6CFW - chains C and B of the 14 polymer chains in the assembly; structure by electron microscopy, 3.70 A resolution.

== Chain C ==
Protein: Monovalent cation/H+ antiporter subunit G
Source organism: Pyrococcus furiosus COM1
Reference sequence: I6UQL1 (I6UQL1_9EURY); residues 1-124 here = UniProt positions 1-124
Amino-acid sequence (124 residues; each row starts with the number of its first residue):
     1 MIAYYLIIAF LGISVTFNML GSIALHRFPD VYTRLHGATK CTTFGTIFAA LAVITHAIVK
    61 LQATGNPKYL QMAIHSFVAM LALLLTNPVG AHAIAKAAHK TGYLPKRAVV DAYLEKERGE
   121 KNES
Disordered / not traced: 1-2, 117-124

== Chain B ==
Protein: Monovalent cation/H+ antiporter subunit F
Source organism: Pyrococcus furiosus COM1
Reference sequence: I6UZT7 (I6UZT7_9EURY); numbering as in UniProt (aligned over 1-84)
Amino-acid sequence (84 residues; row label = number of the first residue in the row):
     1 MIFFYATLLI GIAGIITFIR LALGPTVPDR VVAVDTLNTL IVAIMLLLGA AYERAIYIDI
    61 AIVYALLSYV GTLVIAKYLQ GGLQ
Disordered / not traced: 1, 84

== Chain C / chain B interface ==
Residue-residue contacts - 45 pairs, chain C then chain B:
  L11(C) - F3(B)  hydrophobic
  L11(C) - A6(B)  hydrophobic
  L11(C) - L47(B)  hydrophobic
  V15(C) - L9(B)  hydrophobic
  M19(C) - L9(B)
  M19(C) - A13(B)  hydrophobic
  S22(C) - A13(B)  hydrogen bond (side chain-backbone)
  S22(C) - I16(B)
  S22(C) - T17(B)  hydrogen bond
  L25(C) - R20(B)
  H26(C) - R20(B)
  R34(C) - D29(B)  salt bridge
  L35(C) - V32(B)  hydrophobic
  A38(C) - T36(B)
  T42(C) - T39(B)
  T46(C) - T39(B)
  T46(C) - A43(B)
  A49(C) - L47(B)  hydrophobic
  A50(C) - L46(B)  hydrophobic
  V53(C) - L46(B)
  H56(C) - F3(B)
  H56(C) - A50(B)
  K68(C) - A55(B)
  M72(C) - A50(B)  hydrophobic
  M72(C) - A55(B)  hydrophobic
  H75(C) - I58(B)
  H75(C) - D59(B)  salt bridge
  V78(C) - I62(B)  hydrophobic
  A79(C) - I62(B)  hydrophobic
  A82(C) - I62(B)  hydrophobic
  L83(C) - T39(B)
  T86(C) - A65(B)
  T86(C) - Y69(B)
  N87(C) - D35(B)
  N87(C) - T39(B)
  V89(C) - Y69(B)
  A93(C) - L73(B)  hydrophobic
  I94(C) - V31(B)  hydrophobic
  I94(C) - V32(B)  hydrophobic
  K96(C) - Q80(B)
  A97(C) - A76(B)
  A97(C) - L79(B)
  K100(C) - Q80(B)
  Y103(C) - T26(B)  hydrogen bond
  Y103(C) - P28(B)
Also at the interface, not in a pair above, chain C (39 interface residues in all): I7, N18, V31, A52, S76, G90, A98, T101
Also at the interface, not in a pair above, chain B (35 interface residues in all): I10, I12, L40, G49, L66, T72
The authors on this interface:
  - specific contacts: R34(C)-D29(B) (salt bridge)

== Overview ==
The interface between chain C and chain B involves 39 residues on one side and 35 on the other; the contacts
include 3 hydrogen bonds and 2 salt bridges. Polar contacts include R34(C)-D29(B), H75(C)-D59(B) and
S22(C)-A13(B). The authors report a salt bridge between R34(C) and D29(B).
Here chain C is Monovalent cation/H+ antiporter subunit G and chain B is Monovalent cation/H+ antiporter
subunit F, both from Pyrococcus furiosus COM1. Entry 6CFW (cryoEM structure of a respiratory membrane-bound
hydrogenase) was determined by electron microscopy.
